Entry 6VVV (X-ray diffraction, 3.20 A resolution); this record covers chains J and F of the 10 polymer chains in the assembly.

# Chain J
Molecule: RNA polymerase-binding protein RbpA
Organism: Mycolicibacterium smegmatis (strain ATCC 700084 / mc(2)155)
Reference sequence: A0QZ11 (RBPA_MYCS2); residue numbers follow UniProt; this construct covers 1-114
Sequence (114 residues; numbered 1 to 114; the number before each row is that of its first residue):
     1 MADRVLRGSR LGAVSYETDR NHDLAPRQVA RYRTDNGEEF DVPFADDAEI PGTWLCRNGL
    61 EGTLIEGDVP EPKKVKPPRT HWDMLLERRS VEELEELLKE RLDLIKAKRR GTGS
Disordered / not traced: 1-25, 114

# Chain F
Molecule: RNA polymerase sigma factor SigA
Organism: Mycolicibacterium smegmatis (strain ATCC 700084 / mc(2)155)
Reference sequence: A0QW02 (A0QW02_MYCS2); numbering as in UniProt (aligned over 1-466)
Sequence (466 residues; row label = number of the first residue in the row):
     1 MAATKASPAT EEPVKRTATK TPAKKAPAKR AAKSAAAKAG GKAPAKKAPA KRAAKGTAAK
    61 PEDGVTDDLE VTDDLEAEPG EDLDVEDTDL ELDDLDSDDD TAVEDEEEEA DAATPAVATA
   121 KAADDDIDEP SEKDKASGDF VWDEEESEAL RQARKDAELT ASADSVRAYL KQIGKVALLN
   181 AEEEVELAKR IEAGLYATQK LAELAEKGEK LPVQQRRDMQ WICRDGDRAK NHLLEANLRL
   241 VVSLAKRYTG RGMAFLDLIQ EGNLGLIRAV EKFDYTKGYK FSTYATWWIR QAITRAMADQ
   301 ARTIRIPVHM VEVINKLGRI QRELLQDLGR EPTPEELAKE MDITPEKVLE IQQYAREPIS
   361 LDQTIGDEGD SQLGDFIEDS EAVVAVDAVS FTLLQDQLQS VLETLSEREA GVVRLRFGLT
   421 DGQPRTLDEI GQVYGVTRER IRQIESKTMS KLRHPSRSQV LRDYLD
Disordered / not traced: 1-162, 465-466

# How chain J and chain F interact
Contacting residue pairs - 35 pairs, chain J then chain F:
  R79(J) - R268(F)
  R79(J) - K272(F)
  H81(J) - L195(F)
  H81(J) - E271(F)  hydrogen bond (side chain-backbone)
  W82(J) - Y196(F)  hydrophobic
  W82(J) - Q199(F)
  M84(J) - E271(F)
  M84(J) - K272(F)
  L85(J) - E192(F)
  L85(J) - L195(F)  hydrophobic
  E87(J) - K272(F)  salt bridge
  R88(J) - E192(F)  salt bridge
  R88(J) - E271(F)  hydrogen bond (side chain-backbone)
  R88(J) - K272(F)
  R88(J) - F273(F)  hydrogen bond (side chain-backbone)
  R88(J) - D274(F)
  R89(J) - E192(F)  salt bridge
  R89(J) - D274(F)  salt bridge
  R89(J) - Y275(F)
  R89(J) - T276(F)
  L94(J) - Y196(F)  hydrophobic
  E95(J) - Y196(F)  hydrogen bond
  L97(J) - K189(F)
  L97(J) - A193(F)  hydrophobic
  L97(J) - Y275(F)
  L98(J) - A197(F)  hydrophobic
  R101(J) - E186(F)  salt bridge
  R101(J) - R190(F)
  R101(J) - A193(F)
  L102(J) - Q215(F)
  I105(J) - D218(F)
  I105(J) - W221(F)  hydrophobic
  I105(J) - I222(F)  hydrophobic
  R109(J) - Q214(F)  hydrogen bond
  R109(J) - D218(F)  salt bridge
Interface residues without a listed pair, chain F (23 interface residues in all): I191, M219

# Summary
16 residues of chain J and 23 residues of chain F are in contact; the contacts include 5 hydrogen bonds and 6
salt bridges. Polar contacts include E87(J)-K272(F), R88(J)-E192(F) and R89(J)-E192(F).
Here chain J is RNA polymerase-binding protein RbpA and chain F is RNA polymerase sigma factor SigA, both from
Mycolicibacterium smegmatis (strain ATCC 700084 / mc(2)155). Entry 6VVV (Crystal structure of a Mycobacterium
smegmatis transcription initiation complex with Rifampicin-resistant RNA polymerase) was determined by X-ray
diffraction (same publication as 6VVS, 6VVT, 6VVX, 6VVY, 6VVZ and 6VW0).
